PDB entry 3QJF | X-ray diffraction, 2.40 A resolution | chains A and B

Chain A:
Name: 2B4 alpha chain
Source organism: Mus musculus
Amino-acid sequence (207 residues; row label = number of the first residue in the row; numbers below 1 keep their minus sign (Met-2 is residue -2)):
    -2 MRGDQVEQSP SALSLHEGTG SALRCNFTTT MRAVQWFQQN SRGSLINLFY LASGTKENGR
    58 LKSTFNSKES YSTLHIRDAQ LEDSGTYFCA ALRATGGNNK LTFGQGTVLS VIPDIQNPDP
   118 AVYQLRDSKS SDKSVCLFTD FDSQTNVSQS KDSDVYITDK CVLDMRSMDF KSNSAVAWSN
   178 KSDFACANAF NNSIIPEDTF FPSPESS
Unresolved in the structure: -2 to 1, 93-94, 178-180, 202-204
Disulfide bonds: Cys22-Cys86, Cys133-Cys183

Chain B:
Name: 2B4 beta chain
Source organism: Mus musculus
Amino-acid sequence (244 residues; each row starts with the number of its first residue):
     1 MSKVIQTPRY LVKGQGQKAK MRCIPEKGHP VVFWYQQNKN NEFKFLINFQ NQEVLQQIDM
    61 TEKRFSAECP SNSPCSLEIQ SSEAGDSALY LCASSLNWSQ DTQYFGPGTR LLVLEDLKNV
   121 FPPEVAVFEP SEAEISHTQK ATLVCLATGF YPDHVELSWW VNGKEVHSGV CTDPQPLKEQ
   181 PALNDSRYAL SSRLRVSATF WQNPRNHFRC QVQFYGLSEN DEWTQDRAKP VTQIVSAEAW
   241 GRAD
Unresolved in the structure: 1, 97-98, 244
Disulfide bonds: Cys23-Cys92, Cys69-Cys75, Cys145-Cys210

Chain A / chain B interface:
Disulfides between the chains: Cys158(A)-Cys171(B)
Residue-residue contacts (95):
  Arg29(A) - Asp101(B)  salt bridge
  Gln32(A) - Thr102(B)
  Gln32(A) - Gln103(B)  hydrogen bond (side chain-backbone)
  Phe34(A) - Phe105(B)  hydrophobic
  Gln36(A) - Gln37(B)  hydrogen bond
  Gln36(A) - Leu89(B)
  Arg39(A) - Arg9(B)  hydrogen bond (backbone-side chain)
  Arg39(A) - Arg110(B)  hydrogen bond (backbone-side chain)
  Arg39(A) - Glu156(B)  salt bridge
  Gly40(A) - Arg110(B)
  Leu42(A) - Leu91(B)  hydrophobic
  Leu42(A) - Phe105(B)  hydrophobic
  Asn44(A) - Thr102(B)
  Asn44(A) - Gln103(B)  hydrogen bond (side chain-backbone)
  Asn44(A) - Tyr104(B)
  Tyr47(A) - Asp101(B)
  Tyr47(A) - Thr102(B)
  Phe85(A) - Asn41(B)
  Phe85(A) - Phe43(B)  hydrophobic
  Leu89(A) - Asp101(B)
  Asn95(A) - Gln56(B)
  Asn96(A) - Phe33(B)
  Asn96(A) - Gln56(B)  hydrogen bond (backbone-side chain)
  Asn96(A) - Gln103(B)  hydrogen bond (backbone-side chain)
  Lys97(A) - Tyr35(B)
  Lys97(A) - Phe45(B)
  Leu98(A) - Tyr35(B)  hydrogen bond (backbone-side chain)
  Leu98(A) - Gln103(B)
  Phe100(A) - Phe43(B)  hydrophobic
  Phe100(A) - Phe105(B)  hydrophobic
  Asp116(A) - His137(B)  salt bridge
  Tyr120(A) - Ser131(B)
  Tyr120(A) - Ala133(B)
  Tyr120(A) - Glu134(B)
  Tyr120(A) - His137(B)
  Tyr120(A) - Thr138(B)
  Gln121(A) - Ser131(B)
  Leu122(A) - Phe128(B)
  Leu122(A) - Glu129(B)
  Leu122(A) - Thr142(B)
  Leu122(A) - Val144(B)  hydrophobic
  Arg123(A) - Phe128(B)
  Arg123(A) - Glu129(B)  hydrogen bond (backbone-backbone)
  Asp124(A) - Val127(B)
  Asp124(A) - Phe128(B)
  Ser125(A) - Val127(B)  hydrogen bond (backbone-backbone)
  Ser125(A) - Glu129(B)
  Ser125(A) - Glu238(B)  hydrogen bond (side chain-backbone)
  Lys126(A) - Glu238(B)
  Lys130(A) - Ala126(B)
  Lys130(A) - Phe128(B)
  Ser131(A) - Phe128(B)
  Val132(A) - Phe128(B)  hydrophobic
  Val132(A) - Leu146(B)  hydrophobic
  Leu134(A) - Thr142(B)
  Thr136(A) - Arg195(B)
  Asp137(A) - Thr138(B)
  Asp137(A) - Arg195(B)  salt bridge
  Tyr153(A) - Leu177(B)  hydrophobic
  Tyr153(A) - Lys178(B)
  Tyr153(A) - Glu179(B)  hydrogen bond (side chain-backbone)
  Ile154(A) - Leu177(B)
  Thr155(A) - Asp173(B)
  Thr155(A) - Ser191(B)
  Thr155(A) - Arg193(B)  hydrogen bond
  Asp156(A) - Arg193(B)
  Cys158(A) - Cys171(B)  disulfide
  Cys158(A) - Thr172(B)  hydrogen bond (side chain-backbone)
  Cys158(A) - Arg193(B)
  Val159(A) - Cys171(B)
  Leu160(A) - Gly169(B)
  Leu160(A) - Val170(B)
  Leu160(A) - Cys171(B)  hydrophobic
  Leu160(A) - Arg195(B)
  Asp161(A) - Ser168(B)
  Asp161(A) - Gly169(B)  hydrogen bond (backbone-backbone)
  Met162(A) - Lys140(B)
  Met162(A) - Ser168(B)
  Met162(A) - Gly169(B)
  Met162(A) - Arg195(B)
  Met162(A) - Val196(B)
  Met162(A) - Ser197(B)
  Arg163(A) - Ser168(B)  hydrogen bond (backbone-side chain)
  Met165(A) - Ser197(B)
  Phe167(A) - Lys140(B)
  Phe167(A) - Arg195(B)
  Ser169(A) - Arg195(B)  hydrogen bond
  Ser171(A) - Arg193(B)  hydrogen bond
  Ala172(A) - Arg193(B)
  Val173(A) - Ser191(B)
  Val173(A) - Arg193(B)
  Trp175(A) - Leu146(B)  hydrophobic
  Trp175(A) - Ala189(B)  hydrophobic
  Phe197(A) - His137(B)
  Pro199(A) - Ala133(B)  hydrophobic
Other interface residues (no listed pair), chain A (53 interface residues in all): Ser41, Thr83, Gln102, Ser150
Other interface residues (no listed pair), chain B (51 interface residues in all): Asn48, Pro107, Pro130, His167, Ala239

In short:
53 residues of chain A face 51 of chain B across their interface, with 1 disulfide bond, 18 hydrogen bonds and
4 salt bridges. Among the polar pairs are Arg29(A)-Asp101(B), Arg39(A)-Glu156(B) and Asp116(A)-His137(B).
Chain A is 2B4 alpha chain and chain B is 2B4 beta chain, both from Mus musculus; the structure, Crystal
structure of the 2B4 TCR, was determined by X-ray diffraction (same publication as 3QIU, 3QIW and 3QJH).
